Entry 3JUA (X-ray diffraction, 3.00 A resolution); this record covers chains A and B.

# Chain A
Name: Transcriptional enhancer factor TEF-3
From: Mus musculus
UniProt: Q62296 (TEAD4_MOUSE); residues 210-427 here = UniProt positions 210-427
Chain sequence (220 residues; row label = number of the first residue in the row):
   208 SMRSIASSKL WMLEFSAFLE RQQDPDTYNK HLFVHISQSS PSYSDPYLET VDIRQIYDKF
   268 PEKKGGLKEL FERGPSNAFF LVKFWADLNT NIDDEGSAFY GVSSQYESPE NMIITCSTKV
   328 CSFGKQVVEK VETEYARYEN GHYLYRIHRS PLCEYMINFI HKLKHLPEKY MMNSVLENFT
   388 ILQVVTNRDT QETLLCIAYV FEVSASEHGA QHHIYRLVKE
Disordered / not traced: 244-252, 299-301, 414-416, 427
Sequence notes: expression tag (208-209)

# Chain B
Name: 65 kDa Yes-associated protein
From: Mus musculus
UniProt: P46938 (YAP1_MOUSE); numbering as in UniProt (aligned over 47-85)
Chain sequence (39 residues; numbered 47 to 85; the number before each row is that of its first residue):
    47 ETDLEALFNA VMNPKTANVP QTVPMRLRKL PDSFFKPPE
Swiss-Prot annotation at these positions:
  - modified residue: Thr-48 (Phosphothreonine), Lys-75 (N6-lactoyllysine)

# Chain A / chain B interface
Residue-residue contacts (48):
  Glu-256(A) with Pro-77(B); Ser-79(B), hydrogen bond
  Val-258(A) with Leu-76(B), hydrophobic; Pro-77(B)
  Gln-262(A) with Arg-74(B), hydrogen bond (backbone-side chain); Lys-75(B)
  Ile-263(A) with Arg-74(B)
  Asp-265(A) with Arg-74(B), salt bridge
  Lys-266(A) with Met-71(B); Arg-74(B)
  Lys-290(A) with Phe-80(B), hydrogen bond (side chain-backbone)
  Trp-292(A) with Phe-80(B); Phe-81(B); Pro-83(B)
  Ser-329(A) with Asp-49(B)
  Phe-330(A) with Ala-52(B); Leu-53(B), hydrophobic; Ala-56(B), hydrophobic; Val-65(B), hydrophobic; Pro-66(B)
  Lys-332(A) with Glu-47(B), salt bridge; Asp-49(B), salt bridge
  Val-334(A) with Asp-49(B)
  Tyr-362(A) with Leu-50(B)
  Phe-366(A) with Leu-53(B), hydrophobic; Phe-54(B), hydrophobic
  Lys-369(A) with Glu-51(B), salt bridge; Phe-54(B)
  Leu-370(A) with Phe-54(B)
  Leu-373(A) with Phe-54(B), hydrophobic; Met-58(B), hydrophobic
  Ser-381(A) with Val-57(B)
  Val-382(A) with Leu-53(B); Val-57(B); Met-58(B), hydrophobic
  Glu-384(A) with Pro-70(B); Met-71(B), hydrogen bond (side chain-backbone)
  Asn-385(A) with Leu-53(B); Thr-68(B), hydrogen bond
  Val-407(A) with Phe-80(B), hydrophobic
  Glu-409(A) with Arg-72(B), salt bridge
  Gln-418(A) with Pro-84(B)
  His-420(A) with Ser-79(B), hydrogen bond (side chain-backbone); Lys-82(B), hydrogen bond (side chain-backbone); Pro-84(B)
  Tyr-422(A) with Pro-77(B), hydrophobic; Ser-79(B), hydrogen bond; Phe-80(B), hydrogen bond (side chain-backbone)
Interface residues without a listed pair, chain A (31 interface residues in all): Leu-288, Asn-365, Met-378, Phe-386, His-419
Interface residues without a listed pair, chain B (28 interface residues in all): Val-69, Glu-85

# Overview
Chain A and chain B form an interface of 31 and 28 residues respectively; the contacts include 9 hydrogen
bonds and 5 salt bridges. Polar contacts include Asp-265(A)/Arg-74(B), Lys-332(A)/Glu-47(B) and
Lys-332(A)/Asp-49(B).
Chain A is Transcriptional enhancer factor TEF-3 and chain B is 65 kDa Yes-associated protein, both from Mus
musculus; the structure, Structural basis of YAP recognition by TEAD4 in the Hippo pathway, was determined by
X-ray diffraction.
